PDB entry 7NRQ | electron microscopy, 2.76 A resolution | chains C and E of the 10 polymer chains in the assembly

# Chain C (and E)
Protein: Microtubule-associated protein tau
From: Homo sapiens
Notes: chain E of this document is another copy of the same molecule, construct and numbering; everything in this record applies to it too
UniProtKB: P10636 (TAU_HUMAN), isoform P10636-8; residues 1-441 here = UniProt positions 1-441
Sequence (441 residues; row label = number of the first residue in the row):
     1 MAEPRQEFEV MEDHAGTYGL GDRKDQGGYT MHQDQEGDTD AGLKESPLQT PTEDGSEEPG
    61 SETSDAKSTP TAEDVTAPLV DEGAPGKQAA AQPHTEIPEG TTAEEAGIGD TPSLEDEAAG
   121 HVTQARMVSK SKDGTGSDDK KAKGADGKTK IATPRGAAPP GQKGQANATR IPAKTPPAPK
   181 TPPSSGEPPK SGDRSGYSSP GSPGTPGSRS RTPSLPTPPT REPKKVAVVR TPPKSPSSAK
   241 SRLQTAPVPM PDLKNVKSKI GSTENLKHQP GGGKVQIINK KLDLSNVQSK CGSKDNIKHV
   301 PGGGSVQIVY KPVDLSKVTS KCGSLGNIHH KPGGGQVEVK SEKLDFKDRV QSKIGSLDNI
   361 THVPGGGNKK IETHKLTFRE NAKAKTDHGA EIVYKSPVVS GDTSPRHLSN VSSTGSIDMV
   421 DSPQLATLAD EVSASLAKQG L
Unresolved in the structure: 1-303, 381-441
UniProt features mapped onto this chain:
  - site (Not glycated): Lys-24, Lys-44, Lys-67
  - modified residue: Ala-2 (N-acetylalanine), Tyr-18 (Phosphotyrosine), Tyr-29 (Phosphotyrosine), Ser-46 (Phosphoserine), Ser-61 (Phosphoserine), Thr-69 (Phosphothreonine), Thr-71 (Phosphothreonine), Thr-111 (Phosphothreonine), Ser-214 (Phosphoserine)
  - glycosylation (N-linked (Glc) (glycation) lysine): Lys-87, Lys-383
  - cross-link: Lys-44 (Glycyl lysine isopeptide (Lys-Gly) (interchain with G-Cter in ubiquitin))

# Interface between chain C and chain E
Residue-residue contacts - 183 pairs, chain C then chain E:
  Gly-304(C) / Gly-304(E)
  Ser-305(C) / Ser-305(E)
  Ser-305(C) / Val-306(E)  hydrogen bond (backbone-backbone)
  Val-306(C) / Val-306(E)
  Val-306(C) / Phe-378(E)  hydrophobic
  Gln-307(C) / Val-306(E)  hydrogen bond (backbone-backbone)
  Gln-307(C) / Gln-307(E)
  Gln-307(C) / Ile-308(E)  hydrogen bond (backbone-backbone)
  Ile-308(C) / Ile-308(E)  hydrophobic
  Ile-308(C) / Phe-378(E)  hydrophobic
  Val-309(C) / Ile-308(E)  hydrogen bond (backbone-backbone)
  Val-309(C) / Val-309(E)
  Val-309(C) / Tyr-310(E)  hydrogen bond (backbone-backbone)
  Tyr-310(C) / Tyr-310(E)  hydrophobic
  Tyr-310(C) / His-374(E)
  Tyr-310(C) / Leu-376(E)  hydrophobic
  Lys-311(C) / Tyr-310(E)  hydrogen bond (backbone-backbone)
  Lys-311(C) / Lys-311(E)
  Pro-312(C) / Tyr-310(E)
  Pro-312(C) / Pro-312(E)
  Val-313(C) / Pro-312(E)  hydrogen bond (backbone-backbone)
  Val-313(C) / Val-313(E)
  Val-313(C) / Asp-314(E)  hydrogen bond (backbone-backbone)
  Asp-314(C) / Asp-314(E)
  Asp-314(C) / Glu-372(E)
  Leu-315(C) / Asp-314(E)  hydrogen bond (backbone-backbone)
  Leu-315(C) / Leu-315(E)
  Ser-316(C) / Asp-314(E)  hydrogen bond
  Ser-316(C) / Ser-316(E)
  Lys-317(C) / Ser-316(E)  hydrogen bond (backbone-backbone)
  Lys-317(C) / Lys-317(E)
  Lys-317(C) / Val-318(E)  hydrogen bond (backbone-backbone)
  Val-318(C) / Val-318(E)
  Val-318(C) / Asn-368(E)
  Val-318(C) / Lys-370(E)
  Thr-319(C) / Val-318(E)  hydrogen bond (backbone-backbone)
  Thr-319(C) / Thr-319(E)
  Thr-319(C) / Ser-320(E)  hydrogen bond (backbone-backbone)
  Thr-319(C) / Asn-368(E)  hydrogen bond (backbone-side chain)
  Ser-320(C) / Ser-320(E)
  Ser-320(C) / Gly-366(E)
  Ser-320(C) / Asn-368(E)
  Lys-321(C) / Ser-320(E)  hydrogen bond (backbone-backbone)
  Lys-321(C) / Lys-321(E)
  Lys-321(C) / Cys-322(E)  hydrogen bond (backbone-backbone)
  Cys-322(C) / Cys-322(E)
  Cys-322(C) / Leu-325(E)  hydrophobic
  Gly-323(C) / Cys-322(E)  hydrogen bond (backbone-backbone)
  Gly-323(C) / Gly-323(E)
  Ser-324(C) / Gly-323(E)
  Ser-324(C) / Ser-324(E)
  Ser-324(C) / Leu-325(E)  hydrogen bond (backbone-backbone)
  Leu-325(C) / Leu-325(E)
  Leu-325(C) / Val-363(E)  hydrophobic
  Leu-325(C) / Gly-365(E)
  Gly-326(C) / Leu-325(E)  hydrogen bond (backbone-backbone)
  Gly-326(C) / Gly-326(E)
  Gly-326(C) / Asn-327(E)  hydrogen bond (backbone-backbone)
  Asn-327(C) / Asn-327(E)  hydrogen bond (backbone-backbone)
  Asn-327(C) / Ile-328(E)  hydrogen bond (backbone-backbone)
  Ile-328(C) / Ile-328(E)
  Ile-328(C) / Thr-361(E)
  Ile-328(C) / Val-363(E)  hydrophobic
  His-329(C) / Ile-328(E)  hydrogen bond (backbone-backbone)
  His-329(C) / His-329(E)
  His-329(C) / His-330(E)  hydrogen bond (backbone-backbone)
  His-330(C) / His-330(E)  hydrogen bond
  His-330(C) / Asn-359(E)
  His-330(C) / Thr-361(E)  hydrogen bond
  Lys-331(C) / His-330(E)  hydrogen bond (backbone-backbone)
  Lys-331(C) / Lys-331(E)
  Lys-331(C) / Pro-332(E)
  Pro-332(C) / Pro-332(E)
  Pro-332(C) / Asn-359(E)
  Gly-333(C) / Pro-332(E)  hydrogen bond (backbone-backbone)
  Gly-333(C) / Gly-334(E)
  Gly-334(C) / Gly-334(E)
  Gly-334(C) / Leu-357(E)
  Gly-335(C) / Gly-335(E)
  Gly-335(C) / Leu-357(E)
  Gln-336(C) / Gly-335(E)  hydrogen bond (backbone-backbone)
  Gln-336(C) / Gln-336(E)
  Gln-336(C) / Val-337(E)  hydrogen bond (backbone-backbone)
  Gln-336(C) / Leu-357(E)
  Val-337(C) / Val-337(E)
  Val-337(C) / Gly-355(E)
  Val-337(C) / Leu-357(E)  hydrophobic
  Glu-338(C) / Val-337(E)  hydrogen bond (backbone-backbone)
  Glu-338(C) / Glu-338(E)
  Glu-338(C) / Val-339(E)  hydrogen bond (backbone-backbone)
  Val-339(C) / Val-339(E)
  Val-339(C) / Gly-355(E)
  Lys-340(C) / Val-339(E)  hydrogen bond (backbone-backbone)
  Lys-340(C) / Lys-340(E)
  Lys-340(C) / Ser-341(E)  hydrogen bond (backbone-backbone)
  Ser-341(C) / Ser-341(E)
  Ser-341(C) / Leu-344(E)
  Glu-342(C) / Ser-341(E)
  Glu-342(C) / Glu-342(E)  hydrogen bond (backbone-backbone)
  Lys-343(C) / Glu-342(E)  hydrogen bond (backbone-backbone)
  Lys-343(C) / Lys-343(E)
  Lys-343(C) / Leu-344(E)  hydrogen bond (backbone-backbone)
  Leu-344(C) / Leu-344(E)
  Asp-345(C) / Leu-344(E)  hydrogen bond (backbone-backbone)
  Asp-345(C) / Asp-345(E)
  Asp-345(C) / Phe-346(E)  hydrogen bond (backbone-backbone)
  Phe-346(C) / Phe-346(E)
  Lys-347(C) / Phe-346(E)  hydrogen bond (backbone-backbone)
  Lys-347(C) / Lys-347(E)
  Asp-348(C) / Asp-348(E)
  Arg-349(C) / Asp-348(E)  salt bridge
  Arg-349(C) / Arg-349(E)
  Arg-349(C) / Val-350(E)  hydrogen bond (backbone-backbone)
  Val-350(C) / Phe-346(E)
  Val-350(C) / Asp-348(E)
  Val-350(C) / Val-350(E)
  Gln-351(C) / Val-350(E)  hydrogen bond (backbone-backbone)
  Gln-351(C) / Gln-351(E)  hydrogen bond
  Gln-351(C) / Ser-352(E)
  Ser-352(C) / Ser-352(E)
  Lys-353(C) / Ser-352(E)  hydrogen bond (backbone-backbone)
  Lys-353(C) / Lys-353(E)
  Lys-353(C) / Ile-354(E)  hydrogen bond (backbone-backbone)
  Lys-353(C) / Asp-358(E)  salt bridge
  Ile-354(C) / Ile-354(E)
  Gly-355(C) / Ile-354(E)  hydrogen bond (backbone-backbone)
  Gly-355(C) / Gly-355(E)  hydrogen bond (backbone-backbone)
  Ser-356(C) / Gly-355(E)  hydrogen bond (backbone-backbone)
  Ser-356(C) / Ser-356(E)
  Ser-356(C) / Leu-357(E)  hydrogen bond (backbone-backbone)
  Ser-356(C) / Asp-358(E)
  Leu-357(C) / Leu-357(E)
  Asp-358(C) / Leu-357(E)  hydrogen bond (backbone-backbone)
  Asp-358(C) / Asp-358(E)  hydrogen bond (backbone-side chain)
  Asp-358(C) / Asn-359(E)  hydrogen bond (backbone-backbone)
  Asn-359(C) / Asn-359(E)  hydrogen bond
  Ile-360(C) / Asn-359(E)  hydrogen bond (backbone-backbone)
  Ile-360(C) / Ile-360(E)
  Ile-360(C) / Thr-361(E)  hydrogen bond (backbone-backbone)
  Thr-361(C) / Thr-361(E)
  His-362(C) / Thr-361(E)  hydrogen bond (backbone-backbone)
  His-362(C) / His-362(E)  hydrogen bond
  His-362(C) / Val-363(E)  hydrogen bond (backbone-backbone)
  Val-363(C) / Val-363(E)
  Pro-364(C) / Val-363(E)
  Pro-364(C) / Pro-364(E)
  Pro-364(C) / Gly-365(E)  hydrogen bond (backbone-backbone)
  Gly-365(C) / Gly-365(E)
  Gly-365(C) / Gly-366(E)
  Gly-366(C) / Pro-364(E)
  Gly-366(C) / Gly-365(E)
  Gly-366(C) / Gly-366(E)  hydrogen bond (backbone-backbone)
  Gly-366(C) / Gly-367(E)  hydrogen bond (backbone-backbone)
  Gly-367(C) / Gly-367(E)
  Asn-368(C) / Gly-366(E)
  Asn-368(C) / Gly-367(E)  hydrogen bond (side chain-backbone)
  Asn-368(C) / Asn-368(E)  hydrogen bond
  Lys-369(C) / Asn-368(E)  hydrogen bond (backbone-backbone)
  Lys-369(C) / Lys-369(E)
  Lys-369(C) / Lys-370(E)  hydrogen bond (backbone-backbone)
  Lys-370(C) / Lys-370(E)
  Lys-370(C) / Glu-372(E)  salt bridge
  Ile-371(C) / Lys-370(E)  hydrogen bond (backbone-backbone)
  Ile-371(C) / Ile-371(E)
  Ile-371(C) / Glu-372(E)  hydrogen bond (backbone-backbone)
  Glu-372(C) / Glu-372(E)
  Thr-373(C) / Glu-372(E)  hydrogen bond (backbone-backbone)
  Thr-373(C) / Thr-373(E)
  Thr-373(C) / His-374(E)  hydrogen bond (backbone-backbone)
  Thr-373(C) / Lys-375(E)  hydrogen bond
  His-374(C) / His-374(E)
  Lys-375(C) / His-374(E)  hydrogen bond (backbone-backbone)
  Lys-375(C) / Lys-375(E)
  Lys-375(C) / Leu-376(E)  hydrogen bond (backbone-backbone)
  Leu-376(C) / Leu-376(E)
  Thr-377(C) / Leu-376(E)  hydrogen bond (backbone-backbone)
  Thr-377(C) / Thr-377(E)
  Thr-377(C) / Phe-378(E)  hydrogen bond (backbone-backbone)
  Phe-378(C) / Phe-378(E)  hydrophobic
  Arg-379(C) / Phe-378(E)  hydrogen bond (backbone-backbone)
  Arg-379(C) / Arg-379(E)
  Arg-379(C) / Glu-380(E)  hydrogen bond (backbone-backbone)
  Glu-380(C) / Glu-380(E)
Other interface residues (no listed pair), chain E (77 interface residues in all): Gly-333

# In short
Chain C and chain E each contribute 77 residues to their interface, with 77 hydrogen bonds and 3 salt bridges.
Polar pairs include Arg-349(C)/Asp-348(E), Lys-353(C)/Asp-358(E) and Lys-370(C)/Glu-372(E).
Both chains are Microtubule-associated protein tau (Homo sapiens). Entry 7NRQ (Paired helical filament from
primary age-related tauopathy brain) was determined by electron microscopy (same publication as 7NRS, 7NRT,
7NRV and 7NRX).
